8EVJ - chains J and C of the 13 polymer chains in the assembly; structure by electron microscopy, 4.10 A resolution (low resolution: residue-level contacts below are approximate; hydrogen-bond / salt-bridge calls are withheld).

Chain J:
Molecule: 167-nt DNA strand
Sequence (167 nucleotides; numbered -4 to 162; the number before each row is that of its first residue; numbers below 1 keep their minus sign (DT-4 is residue -4)):
    -4 TAGAAAAATAGGAACCCCACATGCCCTGTGTCTGCAAGTACAGAACTAGC
    46 CAGACAGACTGACCTATTTTTGTGAGGGGAATCGGGAAGTATCCATTGCT
    96 AAGACTCAGCAATGCTGCAACTCTCAGCAACCAGCTGAAGATCAGCAGCC
   146 GAGAGGCCCTGCACCTA
Disordered / not traced: -4 to -2, 137-162

Chain C:
Name: Histone H2A type 2-C
Source organism: Homo sapiens
UniProt: Q16777 (H2A2C_HUMAN); residues 0-128 here correspond to UniProt positions 1-129 (UniProt number = residue number + 1)
Sequence (129 residues; row label = number of the first residue in the row; numbering starts at 0):
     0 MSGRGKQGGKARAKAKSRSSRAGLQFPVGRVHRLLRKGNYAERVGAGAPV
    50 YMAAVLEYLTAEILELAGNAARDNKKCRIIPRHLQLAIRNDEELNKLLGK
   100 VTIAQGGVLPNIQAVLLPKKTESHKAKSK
Disordered / not traced: 0-11, 119-128
Construct notes: engineered mutation Cys76 (Thr77 in Q16777)
UniProt features mapped onto this chain:
  - modified residue: Ser1 (N-acetylserine), Arg3 (Citrulline), Lys5 (N6-(2-hydroxyisobutyryl)lysine), Lys9 (N6-(2-hydroxyisobutyryl)lysine), Lys13 (N6-(beta-hydroxybutyryl)lysine), Lys36 (N6-(2-hydroxyisobutyryl)lysine), Lys74 (N6-(2-hydroxyisobutyryl)lysine), Lys75 (N6-(2-hydroxyisobutyryl)lysine), Lys95 (N6-(2-hydroxyisobutyryl)lysine), Lys99 (N6-glutaryllysine), Gln104 (N5-methylglutamine), Lys118 (N6-(2-hydroxyisobutyryl)lysine), Lys119 (N6-crotonyllysine), Thr120 (Phosphothreonine), Ser122 (Phosphoserine), Lys124 (N6-crotonyllysine)
  - cross-link (Glycyl lysine isopeptide (Lys-Gly)): Lys13 (interchain with G-Cter in ubiquitin), Lys15 (interchain with G-Cter in ubiquitin), Lys119 (interchain with G-Cter in ubiquitin)

Chain J / chain C interface:
Pairs across the interface - 14 pairs, chain J then chain C:
  DC13(J) - Arg77(C)
  DT22(J) - Arg32(C)
  DG23(J) - Gly28(C)
  DG23(J) - Arg32(C)
  DT24(J) - Lys15(C)
  DT24(J) - Arg17(C)
  DT24(J) - Gly28(C)
  DG25(J) - Ala12(C)
  DG25(J) - Lys13(C)
  DG25(J) - Ala14(C)
  DG25(J) - Lys15(C)
  DG25(J) - Arg20(C)
  DT26(J) - Ala12(C)
  DA32(J) - Arg42(C)
Interface residues without a listed pair, chain J (9 interface residues in all): DC12, DG33
Interface residues without a listed pair, chain C (12 interface residues in all): Ser16, Arg29

In short:
9 residues of chain J face 12 of chain C across their interface.
Here chain J is a 167-nt DNA strand and chain C is Histone H2A type 2-C (Homo sapiens). Entry 8EVJ (CX3CR1
nucleosome bound PU.1 and C/EBPa) was determined by electron microscopy together with 8EVH, 8EVI and 8SYP from
the same study.
